5ZWM - chains A and F of the 57 polymer chains in the assembly; structure by electron microscopy, 3.40 A resolution.

== Chain A ==
Protein: Pre-mRNA-splicing factor 8
From: Saccharomyces cerevisiae S288c
UniProt: P33334 (PRP8_YEAST); residues 1-2413 here = UniProt positions 1-2413
Amino-acid sequence (2413 residues; numbered 1 to 2413; the number before each row is that of its first residue):
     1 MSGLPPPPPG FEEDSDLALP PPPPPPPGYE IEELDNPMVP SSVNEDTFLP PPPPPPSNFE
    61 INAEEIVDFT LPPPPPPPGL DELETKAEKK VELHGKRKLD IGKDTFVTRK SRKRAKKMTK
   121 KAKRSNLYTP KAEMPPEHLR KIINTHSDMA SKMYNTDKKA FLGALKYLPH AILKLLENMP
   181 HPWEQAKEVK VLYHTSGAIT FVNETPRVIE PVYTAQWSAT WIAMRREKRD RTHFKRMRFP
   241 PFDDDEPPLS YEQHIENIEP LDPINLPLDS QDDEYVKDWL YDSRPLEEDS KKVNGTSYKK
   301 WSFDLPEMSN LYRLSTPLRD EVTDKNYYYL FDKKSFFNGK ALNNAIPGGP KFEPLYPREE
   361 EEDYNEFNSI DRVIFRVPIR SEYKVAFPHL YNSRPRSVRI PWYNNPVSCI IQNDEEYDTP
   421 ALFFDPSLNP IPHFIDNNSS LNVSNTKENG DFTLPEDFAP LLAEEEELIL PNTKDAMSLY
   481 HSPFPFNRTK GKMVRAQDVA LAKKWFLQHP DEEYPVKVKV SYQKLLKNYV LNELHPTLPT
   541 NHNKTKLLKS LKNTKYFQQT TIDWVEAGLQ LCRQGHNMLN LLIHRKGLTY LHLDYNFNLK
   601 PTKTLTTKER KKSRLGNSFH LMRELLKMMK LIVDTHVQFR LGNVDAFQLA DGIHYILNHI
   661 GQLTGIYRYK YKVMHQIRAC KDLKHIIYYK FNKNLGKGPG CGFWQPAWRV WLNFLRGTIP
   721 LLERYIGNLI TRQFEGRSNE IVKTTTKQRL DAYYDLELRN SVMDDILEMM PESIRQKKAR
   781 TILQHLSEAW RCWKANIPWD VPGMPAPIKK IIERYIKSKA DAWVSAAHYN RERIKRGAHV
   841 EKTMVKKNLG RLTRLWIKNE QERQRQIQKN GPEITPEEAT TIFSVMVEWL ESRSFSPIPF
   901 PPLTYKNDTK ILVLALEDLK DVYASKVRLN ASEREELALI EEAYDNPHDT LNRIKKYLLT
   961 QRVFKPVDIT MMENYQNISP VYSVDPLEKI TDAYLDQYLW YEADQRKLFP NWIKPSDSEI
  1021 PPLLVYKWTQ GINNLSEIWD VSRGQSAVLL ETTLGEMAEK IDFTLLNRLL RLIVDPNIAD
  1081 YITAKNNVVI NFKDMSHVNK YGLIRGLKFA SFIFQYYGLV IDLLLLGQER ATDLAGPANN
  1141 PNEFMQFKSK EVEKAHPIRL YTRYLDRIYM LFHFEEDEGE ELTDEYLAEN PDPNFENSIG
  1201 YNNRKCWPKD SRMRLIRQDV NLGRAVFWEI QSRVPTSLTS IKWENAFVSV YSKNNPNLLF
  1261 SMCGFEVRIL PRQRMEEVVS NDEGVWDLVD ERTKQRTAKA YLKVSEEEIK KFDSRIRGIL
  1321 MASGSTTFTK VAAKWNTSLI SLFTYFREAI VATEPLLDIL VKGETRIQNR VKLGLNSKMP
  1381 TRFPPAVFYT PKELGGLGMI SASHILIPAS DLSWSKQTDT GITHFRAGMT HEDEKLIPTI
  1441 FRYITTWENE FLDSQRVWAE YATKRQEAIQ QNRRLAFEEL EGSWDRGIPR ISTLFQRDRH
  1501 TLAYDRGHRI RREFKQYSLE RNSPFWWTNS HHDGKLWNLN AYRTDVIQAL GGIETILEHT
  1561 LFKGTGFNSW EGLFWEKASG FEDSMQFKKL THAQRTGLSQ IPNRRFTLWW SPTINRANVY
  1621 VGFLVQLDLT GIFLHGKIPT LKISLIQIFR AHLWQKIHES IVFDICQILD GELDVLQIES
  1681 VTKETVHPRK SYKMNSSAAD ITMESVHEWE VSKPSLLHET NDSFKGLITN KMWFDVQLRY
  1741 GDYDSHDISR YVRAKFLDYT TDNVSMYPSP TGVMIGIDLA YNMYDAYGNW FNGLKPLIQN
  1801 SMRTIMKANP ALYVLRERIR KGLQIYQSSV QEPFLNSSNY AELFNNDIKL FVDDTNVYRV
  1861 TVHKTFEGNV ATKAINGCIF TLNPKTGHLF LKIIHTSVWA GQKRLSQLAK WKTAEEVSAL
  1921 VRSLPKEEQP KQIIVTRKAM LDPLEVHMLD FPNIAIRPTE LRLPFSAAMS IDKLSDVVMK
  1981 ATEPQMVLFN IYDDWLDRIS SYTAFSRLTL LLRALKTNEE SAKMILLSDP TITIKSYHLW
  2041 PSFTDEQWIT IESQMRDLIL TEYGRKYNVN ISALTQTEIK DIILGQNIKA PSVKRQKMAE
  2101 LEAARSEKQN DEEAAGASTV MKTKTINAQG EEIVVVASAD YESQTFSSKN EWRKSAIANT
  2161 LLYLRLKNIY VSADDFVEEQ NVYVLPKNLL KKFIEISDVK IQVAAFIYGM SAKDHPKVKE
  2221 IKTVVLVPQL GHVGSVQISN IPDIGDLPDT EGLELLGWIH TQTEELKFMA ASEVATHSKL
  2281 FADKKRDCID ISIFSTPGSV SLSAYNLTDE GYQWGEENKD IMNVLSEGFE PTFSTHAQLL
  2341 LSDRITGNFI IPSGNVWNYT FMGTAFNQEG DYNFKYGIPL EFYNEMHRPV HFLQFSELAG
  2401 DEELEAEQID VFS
Unresolved in the structure: 1-130, 432-449, 737-748, 2086-2149, 2402-2413
Curated features (UniProtKB/Swiss-Prot):
  - region: Met-1585 to Leu-1598 (Important for branch point selection)
  - mutagenesis: His-1658 (H1658S: No effect on viability), Glu-1684 (E1684Q: No effect on viability), His-1687 (H1687S: No effect on viability), Asp-1700 (D1700N: No effect on viability), Asp-1735 (D1735N: No effect on viability), Asp-1853 (D1853A: Alters protein folding. Severely impaired growth. Strongly reduced growth at 35 degrees Celsius; when associated with A-1854; D1853N: Reduced growth at 30 degrees Celsius ...), Asp-1854 (D1854A: Reduced growth at 30 degrees Celsius. Strongly reduced growth at 16 degrees Celsius. Strongly reduced growth at 35 degrees Celsius; when associated with A-1853 ...), Thr-1855 (T1855A: Reduced growth at 30 degrees Celsius. Strongly reduced growth at 16 degrees Celsius), Thr-1936 (T1936A: Reduced growth at 30 degrees Celsius. Strongly reduced growth at 16 degrees Celsius), Arg-1937 (R1937K: Severely impaired growth. Reduced growth at 30 degrees Celsius. Strongly reduced growth at 16 degrees Celsius)

== Chain F ==
Molecule: U6 snRNA
From: Saccharomyces cerevisiae S288c
Sequence (112 nucleotides; each row starts with the number of its first residue):
     1 GUUCGCGAAA UUUUACUUCG UGGACAUUUG GUCAAUUUGA AACAAUACAG AGAUGAUCAG
    61 CAGUUCCCCU GCAUAAGGAU GAACCGUUUU ACAAAGAGAU UUAUUUCGUU UU
Unresolved in the structure: 52-55, 88-91, 103-107

== How chain A and chain F interact ==
Residue-residue contacts - 52 pairs, chain A then chain F:
  Arg-236(A) / G1(F)  salt bridge to the phosphate
  Pro-515(A) / U21(F)  phosphate contact
  Val-516(A) / G22(F)  phosphate contact
  Tyr-590(A) / A42(F)  hydrogen bond to the phosphate
  Tyr-590(A) / C43(F)  sugar contact
  Lys-603(A) / C43(F)  sugar contact
  Lys-603(A) / A44(F)  salt bridge to the phosphate
  Thr-607(A) / U32(F)  sugar contact
  Thr-607(A) / C33(F)  hydrogen bond to the phosphate
  Lys-608(A) / U32(F)  phosphate contact
  Lys-608(A) / C33(F)  phosphate contact
  Lys-608(A) / A34(F)  salt bridge to the phosphate
  Glu-609(A) / C43(F)  phosphate contact
  Arg-614(A) / U28(F)  hydrogen bond to the phosphate
  Arg-614(A) / U29(F)  salt bridge to the phosphate
  Tyr-655(A) / G1(F)  phosphate contact
  His-659(A) / G1(F)  salt bridge to the phosphate
  Gln-662(A) / G1(F)  hydrogen bond to the base
  Tyr-667(A) / A26(F)  sugar contact
  Arg-668(A) / A26(F)  base contact
  Arg-668(A) / U27(F)  sugar contact
  Tyr-669(A) / U27(F)  sugar contact
  Tyr-671(A) / A26(F)  base contact
  Lys-681(A) / G1(F)  hydrogen bond to the base
  Lys-681(A) / C25(F)  base contact
  Lys-684(A) / G1(F)  salt bridge to the phosphate
  Lys-697(A) / C19(F)  sugar contact
  Ser-1377(A) / G30(F)  hydrogen bond to the base
  Ser-1377(A) / G31(F)  hydrogen bond to the phosphate
  Lys-1378(A) / U29(F)  salt bridge to the phosphate
  Lys-1378(A) / G30(F)  salt bridge to the phosphate
  Gly-1622(A) / G31(F)  base contact
  Phe-1623(A) / G31(F)  stacking on the base
  Val-1625(A) / G31(F)  base contact
  Asp-1628(A) / C33(F)  base contact
  Asp-1628(A) / C48(F)  base contact
  Leu-1629(A) / C48(F)  sugar contact
  Leu-1634(A) / G31(F)  hydrogen bond to the base
  His-1635(A) / G31(F)  hydrogen bond to the base
  Gly-1636(A) / G31(F)  base contact
  Lys-1637(A) / G31(F)  salt bridge to the phosphate
  Lys-1637(A) / U32(F)  phosphate contact
  Lys-1642(A) / A49(F)  base contact
  Ile-1646(A) / A49(F)  base contact
  Arg-1650(A) / A49(F)  sugar contact
  Arg-1650(A) / G50(F)  hydrogen bond to the base
  Ala-1651(A) / A49(F)  hydrogen bond to the phosphate
  Ala-1651(A) / G50(F)  base contact
  His-1652(A) / C48(F)  salt bridge to the phosphate
  Arg-1689(A) / A45(F)  salt bridge to the phosphate
  Arg-1818(A) / G50(F)  hydrogen bond to the base
  Ser-1838(A) / C58(F)  sugar contact
Also at the interface, not in a pair above, chain A (43 interface residues in all): Lys-611, Tyr-688, Lys-693, Gln-1647, Phe-1649
Also at the interface, not in a pair above, chain F (24 interface residues in all): G20, A47

== In short ==
43 residues of chain A and 24 residues of chain F are in contact, with 12 hydrogen bonds, 11 salt bridges and
1 aromatic stacking contact. Polar pairs include Gln-662(A)/G1(F), Lys-681(A)/G1(F) and Ser-1377(A)/G30(F).
UniProt lists 10 mutagenesis sites on chain A.
Chain A is Pre-mRNA-splicing factor 8 and chain F is U6 snRNA, both from Saccharomyces cerevisiae S288c; the
structure, Cryo-EM structure of the yeast pre-B complex at an average resolution of 3.4~4.6 angstrom
(tri-snRNP and ..., was determined by electron microscopy (same publication as 5ZWN and 5ZWO).
